Entry 5A91 (X-ray diffraction, 1.20 A resolution); this record covers chain A.

[Chain A]
Molecule: Beta-lactamase Toho-1
Organism: Escherichia coli
Notes: EC 3.5.2.6
UniProt: Q47066 (BLT1_ECOLX); the author numbering skips numbers that UniProt does not, so the offset changes along the chain: 26-57 = UniProt 30-61; 59-238 = UniProt 62-241; 240-252 = UniProt 242-254; 254-290 = UniProt 255-291
Chain sequence (262 residues; row label = number of the first residue in the row; note: 3 numbers in that range are skipped by the numbering (no residue carries them; nothing is unmodelled there)):
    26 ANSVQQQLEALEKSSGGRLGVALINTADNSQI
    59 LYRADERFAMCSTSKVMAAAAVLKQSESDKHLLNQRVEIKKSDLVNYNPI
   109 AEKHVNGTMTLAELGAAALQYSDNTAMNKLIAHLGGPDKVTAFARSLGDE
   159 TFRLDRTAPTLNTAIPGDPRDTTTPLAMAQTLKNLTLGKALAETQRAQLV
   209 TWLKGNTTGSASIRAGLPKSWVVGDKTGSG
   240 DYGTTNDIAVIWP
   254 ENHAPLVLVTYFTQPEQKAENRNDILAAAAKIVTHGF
Not modelled in the structure: 26-27
Sequence notes: engineered mutation Ala-166 (Glu169 in Q47066), Asn-274 (Arg275 in Q47066), Asn-276 (Arg277 in Q47066)
UniProt features mapped onto this chain:
  - active site: Ser-70 (Acyl-ester intermediate)
  - binding site (substrate): Lys-234 to Gly-236

[Overview]
Curated annotation (UniProt) lists active-site residue Ser-70 and 3 substrate-binding residues.
Chain A is Beta-lactamase Toho-1 (Escherichia coli); the structure, 15K X-ray ligand free: Exploring the
Mechanism of beta-Lactam Ring Protonation in the Class A beta-lactamase ..., was determined by X-ray
diffraction (same publication as 5A92 and 5A93).
